PDB entry 6H67 | electron microscopy, 3.60 A resolution | chains A and H of the 17 polymer chains in the assembly

[Chain A]
Protein: DNA-directed RNA polymerase I subunit RPA190
Organism: Saccharomyces cerevisiae (strain ATCC 204508 / S288c)
Notes: EC 2.7.7.6
UniProtKB: P10964 (RPA1_YEAST); numbering as in UniProt (aligned over 1-1664)
Sequence (1664 residues; row label = number of the first residue in the row):
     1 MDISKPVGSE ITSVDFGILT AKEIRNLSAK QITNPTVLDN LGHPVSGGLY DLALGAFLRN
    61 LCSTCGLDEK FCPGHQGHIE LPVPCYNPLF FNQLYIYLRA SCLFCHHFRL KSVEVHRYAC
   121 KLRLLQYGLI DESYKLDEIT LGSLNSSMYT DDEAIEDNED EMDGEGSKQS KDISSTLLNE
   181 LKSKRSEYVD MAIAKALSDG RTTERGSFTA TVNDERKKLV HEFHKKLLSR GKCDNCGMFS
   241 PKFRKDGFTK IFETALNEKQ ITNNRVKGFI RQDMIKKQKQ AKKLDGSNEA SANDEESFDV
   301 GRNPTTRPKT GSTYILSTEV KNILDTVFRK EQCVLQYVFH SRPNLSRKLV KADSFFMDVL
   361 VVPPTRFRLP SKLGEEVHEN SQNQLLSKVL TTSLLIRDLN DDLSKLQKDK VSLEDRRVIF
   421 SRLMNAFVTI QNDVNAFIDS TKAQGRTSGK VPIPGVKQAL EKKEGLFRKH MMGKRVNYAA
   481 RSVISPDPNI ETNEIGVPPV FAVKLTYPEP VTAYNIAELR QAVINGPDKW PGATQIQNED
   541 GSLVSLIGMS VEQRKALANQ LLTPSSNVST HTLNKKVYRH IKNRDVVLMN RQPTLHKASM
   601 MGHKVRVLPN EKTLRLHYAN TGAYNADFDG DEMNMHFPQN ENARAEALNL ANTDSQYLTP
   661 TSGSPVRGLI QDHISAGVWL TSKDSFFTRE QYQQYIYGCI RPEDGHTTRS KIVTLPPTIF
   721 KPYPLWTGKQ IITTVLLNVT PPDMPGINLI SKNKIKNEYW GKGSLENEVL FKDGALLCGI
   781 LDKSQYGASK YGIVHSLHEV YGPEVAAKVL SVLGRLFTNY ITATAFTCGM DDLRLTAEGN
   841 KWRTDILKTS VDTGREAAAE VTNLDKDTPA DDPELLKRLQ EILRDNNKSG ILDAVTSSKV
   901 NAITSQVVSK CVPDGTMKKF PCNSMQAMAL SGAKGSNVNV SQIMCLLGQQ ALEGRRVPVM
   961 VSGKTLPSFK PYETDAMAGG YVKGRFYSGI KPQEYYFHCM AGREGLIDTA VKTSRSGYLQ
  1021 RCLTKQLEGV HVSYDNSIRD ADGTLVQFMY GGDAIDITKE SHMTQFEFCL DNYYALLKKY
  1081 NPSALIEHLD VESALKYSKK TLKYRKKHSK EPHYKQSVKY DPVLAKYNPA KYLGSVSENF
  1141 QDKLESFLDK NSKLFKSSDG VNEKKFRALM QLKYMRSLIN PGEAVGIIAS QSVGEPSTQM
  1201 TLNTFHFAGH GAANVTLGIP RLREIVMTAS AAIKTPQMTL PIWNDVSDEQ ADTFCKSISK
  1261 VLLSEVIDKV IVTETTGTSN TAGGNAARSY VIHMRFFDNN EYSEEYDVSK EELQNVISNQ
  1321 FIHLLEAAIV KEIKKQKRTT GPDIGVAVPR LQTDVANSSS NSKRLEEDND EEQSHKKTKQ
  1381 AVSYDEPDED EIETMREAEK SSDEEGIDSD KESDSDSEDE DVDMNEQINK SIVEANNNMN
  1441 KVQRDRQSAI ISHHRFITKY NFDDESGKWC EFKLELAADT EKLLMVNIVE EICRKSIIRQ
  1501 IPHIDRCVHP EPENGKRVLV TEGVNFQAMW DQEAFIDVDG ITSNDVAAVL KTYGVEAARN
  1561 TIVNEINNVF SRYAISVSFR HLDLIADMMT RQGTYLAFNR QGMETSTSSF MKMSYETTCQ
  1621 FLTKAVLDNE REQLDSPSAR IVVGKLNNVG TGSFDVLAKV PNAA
Unresolved in the structure: 142-173, 269-311, 373-376, 1209-1212, 1275-1287, 1338-1440, 1663-1664
Swiss-Prot annotation at these positions:
  - region: P992 to E1004 (Bridging helix)
  - binding site (Zn(2+)): C62, C65, C72, H75, C102, C105, C233, C236
  - binding site (Mg(2+)): D627, D629, D631
  - modified residue (Phosphoserine): S889, S1636
Ion coordination: Zn2+ site 1: C62, C65, C72, H75; Zn2+ site 2: C102, C105, C233, C236; Mg2+: D627, D629, D631 (shared with 1 residue of chain R)
What the authors report for this chain:
  - binding site for Template DNA: K462, K463, R468, S1014, R1021
  - conformationally variable residues (side-chain flip): K462, K463
  - specificity-determining residues: R1015 (proposed by the authors, not directly observed)

[Chain H]
Protein: DNA-directed RNA polymerases I, II, and III subunit RPABC3
Organism: Saccharomyces cerevisiae (strain ATCC 204508 / S288c)
UniProtKB: P20436 (RPAB3_YEAST); residues 1-146 here = UniProt positions 1-146
Sequence (146 residues; each row starts with the number of its first residue):
     1 MSNTLFDDIF QVSEVDPGRY NKVCRIEAAS TTQDQCKLTL DINVELFPVA AQDSLTVTIA
    61 SSLNLEDTPA NDSSATRSWR PPQAGDRSLA DDYDYVMYGT AYKFEEVSKD LIAVYYSFGG
   121 LLMRLEGNYR NLNNLKQENA YLLIRR
Unresolved in the structure: 1-2, 65-77
Swiss-Prot annotation at these positions:
  - region: D16 to T39 (Non-specific ssDNA binding)
  - modified residue: S2 (N-acetylserine), T68 (Phosphothreonine)

[How chain A and chain H interact]
Contacting residue pairs (53; chain A residue first):
  S682(A) - Y20(H)
  K683(A) - Y20(H)
  K683(A) - V23(H)
  K683(A) - D41(H)  salt bridge
  K683(A) - G120(H)
  K683(A) - L121(H)
  K683(A) - L122(H)
  D684(A) - N21(H)
  F686(A) - K22(H)
  F686(A) - V23(H)  hydrophobic
  R689(A) - P81(H)
  P716(A) - W79(H)  hydrophobic
  P716(A) - Y98(H)  hydrophobic
  P717(A) - W79(H)
  P717(A) - Y98(H)
  T718(A) - M97(H)
  T718(A) - Y98(H)  hydrogen bond (backbone-backbone)
  T718(A) - F118(H)
  T718(A) - G119(H)
  I719(A) - N43(H)
  I719(A) - Y95(H)  hydrophobic
  I719(A) - V96(H)
  F720(A) - W79(H)
  F720(A) - V96(H)  hydrogen bond (backbone-backbone)
  K721(A) - A90(H)
  K721(A) - D91(H)  salt bridge
  K721(A) - Y93(H)
  K721(A) - D94(H)
  K721(A) - Y95(H)
  K721(A) - V96(H)
  P722(A) - L46(H)
  P724(A) - W79(H)  hydrophobic
  L725(A) - N43(H)
  L725(A) - L46(H)  hydrophobic
  T727(A) - G119(H)  hydrogen bond (side chain-backbone)
  K729(A) - G120(H)
  Q730(A) - G119(H)
  Y759(A) - R19(H)
  W760(A) - Y20(H)
  K762(A) - D16(H)
  K762(A) - R25(H)
  G763(A) - R25(H)
  S764(A) - Y20(H)
  E766(A) - Y20(H)
  E768(A) - K103(H)  salt bridge
  L770(A) - Y102(H)  hydrophobic
  K772(A) - A101(H)  hydrogen bond (side chain-backbone)
  K772(A) - Y102(H)
  K772(A) - Q137(H)
  L777(A) - S117(H)  hydrogen bond (backbone-side chain)
  L777(A) - G120(H)
  K919(A) - R19(H)
  F920(A) - R19(H)
Interface residues without a listed pair, chain A (34 interface residues in all): Y723, W726, G761, L765, C778
Interface residues without a listed pair, chain H (33 interface residues in all): E14, G18, Y141

[Overview]
Chain A and chain H form an interface of 34 and 33 residues respectively, with 5 hydrogen bonds and 3 salt
bridges. Polar contacts include K683(A)-D41(H), K721(A)-D91(H) and E768(A)-K103(H). From the paper: a binding
site for Template DNA at K462(A), K463(A) and R468(A) among others; the specificity determinant R1015(A).
Chain A is DNA-directed RNA polymerase I subunit RPA190 and chain H is DNA-directed RNA polymerases I, II, and
III subunit RPABC3, both from Saccharomyces cerevisiae (strain ATCC 204508 / S288c); the structure, Yeast RNA
polymerase I elongation complex stalled by cyclobutane pyrimidine dimer (CPD), was determined by electron
microscopy, deposited together with 6H68.
